PDB entry 8WCB | electron microscopy, 3.10 A resolution | chains A and B of the 5 polymer chains in the assembly

== Chain A ==
Protein: Engineered G-alpha-q subunit
Organism: Homo sapiens
Sequence (361 residues; row label = number of the first residue in the row; note: 26 numbers in that range are skipped by the numbering (no residue carries them; nothing is unmodelled there)):
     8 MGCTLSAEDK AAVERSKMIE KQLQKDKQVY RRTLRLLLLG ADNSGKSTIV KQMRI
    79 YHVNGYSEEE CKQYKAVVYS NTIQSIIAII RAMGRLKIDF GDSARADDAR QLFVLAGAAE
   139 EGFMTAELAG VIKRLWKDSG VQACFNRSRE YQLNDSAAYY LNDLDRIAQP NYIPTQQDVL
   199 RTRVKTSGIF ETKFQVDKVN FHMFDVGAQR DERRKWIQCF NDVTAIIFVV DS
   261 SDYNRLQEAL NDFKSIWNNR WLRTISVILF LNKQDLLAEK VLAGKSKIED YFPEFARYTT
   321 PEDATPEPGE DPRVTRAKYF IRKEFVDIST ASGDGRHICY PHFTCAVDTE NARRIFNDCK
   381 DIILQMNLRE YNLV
Disordered / not traced: 8-14, 79-203, 228, 261-263, 304, 321-322, 353-354

== Chain B ==
Protein: Guanine nucleotide-binding protein G(I)/G(S)/G(T) subunit beta-1
Organism: Homo sapiens
UniProt: P62873 (GBB1_HUMAN); numbering as in UniProt (aligned over 2-340)
Sequence (345 residues; each row starts with the number of its first residue; numbers below 1 keep their minus sign (Met-4 is residue -4)):
    -4 MGSLLQSELD QLRQEAEQLK NQIRDARKAC ADATLSQITN NIDPVGRIQM RTRRTLRGHL
    56 AKIYAMHWGT DSRLLVSASQ DGKLIIWDSY TTNKVHAIPL RSSWVMTCAY APSGNYVACG
   116 GLDNICSIYN LKTREGNVRV SRELAGHTGY LSCCRFLDDN QIVTSSGDTT CALWDIETGQ
   176 QTTTFTGHTG DVMSLSLAPD TRLFVSGACD ASAKLWDVRE GMCRQTFTGH ESDINAICFF
   236 PNGNAFATGS DDATCRLFDL RADQELMTYS HDNIICGITS VSFSKSGRLL LAGYDDFNCN
   296 VWDALKADRA GVLAGHDNRV SCLGVTDDGM AVATGSWDSF LKIWN
Disordered / not traced: -4 to 6, 29-38, 310
Sequence notes: initiating methionine (-4); expression tag (-3 to 1)
Curated features (UniProtKB/Swiss-Prot):
  - modified residue: Ser2 (N-acetylserine), His266 (Phosphohistidine)

== Chain A / chain B interface ==
Contacting residue pairs - 56 pairs, chain A then chain B:
  Ala19(A) with Asn88(B)
  Val20(A) with Asn88(B)
  Arg22(A) with Val90(B), hydrogen bond (side chain-backbone); His91(B)
  Ser23(A) with Asn88(B); Lys89(B), hydrogen bond (side chain-backbone)
  Ile26(A) with Lys89(B); Val90(B); Ala92(B), hydrophobic
  Glu27(A) with Gly53(B); Lys89(B), salt bridge
  Leu30(A) with Gly53(B); Leu55(B); Lys78(B); Ile80(B), hydrophobic; Lys89(B)
  Asp33(A) with Leu55(B); Lys78(B), salt bridge
  Lys34(A) with Leu55(B)
  Tyr37(A) with Leu55(B); Ala56(B); Asp76(B)
  Thr204(A) with Asn119(B); His142(B), hydrogen bond (side chain-backbone)
  Ser205(A) with Asn119(B), hydrogen bond (backbone-side chain)
  Gly206(A) with Leu117(B); Asp118(B), hydrogen bond (backbone-backbone); Asn119(B)
  Ile207(A) with Trp99(B); Leu117(B)
  Phe222(A) with Trp99(B)
  Ala226(A) with Thr143(B)
  Gln227(A) with Leu117(B), hydrogen bond (side chain-backbone); Asn119(B), hydrogen bond; Gly144(B); Tyr145(B), hydrogen bond (side chain-backbone)
  Arg232(A) with Cys204(B)
  Lys233(A) with Tyr145(B); Met188(B); Cys204(B); Asp228(B), salt bridge; Asn230(B); Asp246(B), salt bridge
  Trp234(A) with Leu117(B), hydrophobic
  Gln236(A) with Arg314(B), hydrogen bond; Trp332(B)
  Cys237(A) with Tyr59(B), hydrogen bond (backbone-side chain); Trp99(B); Met101(B), hydrophobic
  Phe238(A) with Trp99(B), hydrophobic; Leu117(B), hydrophobic
  Asn239(A) with Trp332(B)
  Asp240(A) with Trp99(B)
  Trp281(A) with Asp290(B); Arg314(B); Trp332(B), hydrophobic
Other interface residues (no listed pair), chain A (27 interface residues in all): Arg280
Other interface residues (no listed pair), chain B (33 interface residues in all): Arg52, Gln75, Thr87, Cys271

== Summary ==
The interface between chain A and chain B involves 27 residues on one side and 33 on the other, with 10
hydrogen bonds and 4 salt bridges. Polar pairs include Glu27(A)-Lys89(B), Asp33(A)-Lys78(B) and
Lys233(A)-Asp228(B).
Here chain A is Engineered G-alpha-q subunit and chain B is Guanine nucleotide-binding protein G(I)/G(S)/G(T)
subunit beta-1, both from Homo sapiens. Entry 8WCB (Cryo-EM structure of the CHA-bound mTAAR1-Gq complex) was
determined by electron microscopy (same publication as 8WC3, 8WC4, 8WC5, 8WC6, 8WC7, 8WC8, 8WC9 and 8WCA).
